PDB entry 8RN9 | electron microscopy, 3.31 A resolution | chains A and E of the 5 polymer chains in the assembly

== Chain A (and E) ==
Molecule: Polymerase acidic protein
Source organism: Influenza B virus (B/Memphis/13/2003)
Notes: EC 3.1.-.-; chain E of this document is another copy of the same molecule, construct and numbering; everything in this record applies to it too
UniProtKB: Q5V8Z9 (Q5V8Z9_9INFB); numbering as in UniProt (aligned over 1-726)
Sequence (726 residues; row label = number of the first residue in the row):
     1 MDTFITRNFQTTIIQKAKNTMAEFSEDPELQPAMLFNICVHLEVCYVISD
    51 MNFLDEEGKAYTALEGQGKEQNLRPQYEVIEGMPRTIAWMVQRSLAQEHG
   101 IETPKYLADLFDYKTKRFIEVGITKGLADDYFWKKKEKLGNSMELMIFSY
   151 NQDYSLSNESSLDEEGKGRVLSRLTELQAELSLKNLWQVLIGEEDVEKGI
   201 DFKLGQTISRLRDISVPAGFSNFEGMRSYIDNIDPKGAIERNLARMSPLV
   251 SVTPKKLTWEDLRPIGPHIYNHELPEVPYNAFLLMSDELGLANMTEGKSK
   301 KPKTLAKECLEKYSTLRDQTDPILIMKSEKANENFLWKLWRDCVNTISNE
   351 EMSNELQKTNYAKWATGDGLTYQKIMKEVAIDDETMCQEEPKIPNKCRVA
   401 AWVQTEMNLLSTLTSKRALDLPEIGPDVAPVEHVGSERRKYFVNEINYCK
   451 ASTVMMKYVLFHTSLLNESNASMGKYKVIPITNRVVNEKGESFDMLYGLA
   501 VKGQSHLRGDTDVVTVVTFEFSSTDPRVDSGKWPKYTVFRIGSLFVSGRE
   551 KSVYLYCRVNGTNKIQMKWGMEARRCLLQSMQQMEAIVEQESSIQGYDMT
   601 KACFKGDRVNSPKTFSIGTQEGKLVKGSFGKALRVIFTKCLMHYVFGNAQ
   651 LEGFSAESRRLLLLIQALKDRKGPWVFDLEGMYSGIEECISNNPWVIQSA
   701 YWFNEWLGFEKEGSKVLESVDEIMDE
Disordered / not traced: 717-726 (chain E: 1-358, 388-726)
From the paper describing this entry:
  - mutagenesis - K631A/R634A: decreased catalytic activity

== Interface between chain A and chain E ==
Pairs across the interface (18):
  Asn332(A) - Asp382(E)  hydrogen bond (side chain-backbone)
  Asn334(A) - Asp382(E)  hydrogen bond (side chain-backbone)
  Asn334(A) - Glu384(E)  hydrogen bond
  Phe335(A) - Val379(E)  hydrophobic
  Phe335(A) - Asp382(E)
  Phe335(A) - Asp383(E)
  Lys338(A) - Glu378(E)  salt bridge
  Asn360(A) - Met376(E)
  Tyr361(A) - Glu378(E)
  Tyr361(A) - Asp382(E)  hydrogen bond
  Trp364(A) - Ile375(E)
  Trp364(A) - Val379(E)  hydrophobic
  Gln373(A) - Trp364(E)
  Gln373(A) - Gly369(E)
  Ile375(A) - Trp364(E)  hydrophobic
  Val379(A) - Tyr361(E)  hydrophobic
  Val379(A) - Trp364(E)  hydrophobic
  Asp382(A) - Tyr361(E)
Other interface residues (no listed pair), chain A (12 interface residues in all): Met376
Other interface residues (no listed pair), chain E (11 interface residues in all): Asn360

== Summary ==
12 residues of chain A and 11 residues of chain E are in contact; the contacts include 4 hydrogen bonds and 1
salt bridge. Polar contacts include Lys338(A)-Glu378(E), Asn332(A)-Asp382(E) and Asn334(A)-Asp382(E). From the
paper: K631A/R634A of chain A reduce catalytic activity.
Both chains are Polymerase acidic protein (Influenza B virus (B/Memphis/13/2003)). Entry 8RN9 (Influenza B
polymerase, replicase (from "Influenza B polymerase apo-trimer" | Local refinement)) was determined by
electron microscopy, deposited together with 8RN1, 8RN2, 8RN3, 8RN4, 8RN5, 8RN6 and 5 further entries.
